6NMR - chains H and S of the 3 polymer chains in the assembly; structure by X-ray diffraction, 2.42 A resolution.

# Chain H
Protein: Fab 119 anti-SIRP-alpha antibody Variable Heavy Chain
Organism: Homo sapiens
Notes: antibody fragment or engineered binder
Amino-acid sequence (229 residues; numbered 1 to 229; the number before each row is that of its first residue):
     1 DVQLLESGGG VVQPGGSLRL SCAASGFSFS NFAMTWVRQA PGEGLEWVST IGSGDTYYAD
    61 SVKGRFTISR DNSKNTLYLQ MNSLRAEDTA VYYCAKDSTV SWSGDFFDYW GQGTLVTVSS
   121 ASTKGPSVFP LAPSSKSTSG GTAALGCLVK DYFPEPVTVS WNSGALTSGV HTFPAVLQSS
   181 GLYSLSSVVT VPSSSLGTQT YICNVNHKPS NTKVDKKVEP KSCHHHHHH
Unresolved in the structure: 138-140, 222-229
Disulfide bonds: C22-C94, C147-C203

# Chain S
Protein: Tyrosine-protein phosphatase non-receptor type substrate 1
Organism: Homo sapiens
UniProtKB: P78324 (SHPS1_HUMAN); residues 1-119 here correspond to UniProt positions 31-149 (UniProt number = residue number + 30)
Amino-acid sequence (127 residues; numbered 1 to 127; the number before each row is that of its first residue):
     1 EEELQVIQPD KSVLVAAGET ATLRCTATSL IPVGPIQWFR GAGPGRELIY NQKEGHFPRV
    61 TTVSDLTKRN NMDFSIRIGA ITPADAGTYY CVKFRKGSPD DVEFKSGAGT ELSVRAKPST
   121 RHHHHHH
Unresolved in the structure: 1-2, 116-127
Differences from the reference sequence: conflict A80 (Asn110 in P78324); expression tag (120-127)
Disulfide bonds: C25-C91

# Interface between chain H and chain S
Contacting residue pairs (36; chain H residue first):
  S30(H) with I31(S)
  F32(H) with N70(S)
  A33(H) with I31(S)
  G52(H) with I31(S)
  S53(H) with I31(S); P32(S)
  D55(H) with P32(S); V33(S), hydrogen bond (side chain-backbone); R95(S)
  Y57(H) with V33(S); K96(S)
  S98(H) with R69(S), hydrogen bond; N70(S), hydrogen bond
  T99(H) with L30(S); K68(S); R69(S); N70(S), hydrogen bond (backbone-backbone); N71(S)
  S101(H) with Q52(S); K68(S), hydrogen bond (backbone-backbone); N71(S), hydrogen bond (backbone-side chain)
  W102(H) with I36(S); W38(S); Y50(S), hydrophobic; Q52(S), hydrogen bond (backbone-side chain); T62(S), hydrogen bond; S64(S), hydrogen bond; N71(S); D73(S); F74(S), hydrophobic; S75(S); I76(S), hydrophobic
  S103(H) with Q52(S), hydrogen bond
  D105(H) with V33(S)
  F106(H) with R69(S)
  D108(H) with R69(S)
Interface residues without a listed pair, chain H (19 interface residues in all): N31, G54, K96, V100
Interface residues without a listed pair, chain S (23 interface residues in all): S29, D65, T67

# Overview
Chain H and chain S form an interface of 19 and 23 residues respectively, with 10 hydrogen bonds. Polar pairs
include D55(H)-V33(S), S98(H)-R69(S) and S98(H)-N70(S).
Here chain H is Fab 119 anti-SIRP-alpha antibody Variable Heavy Chain and chain S is Tyrosine-protein
phosphatase non-receptor type substrate 1, both from Homo sapiens. Entry 6NMR (Blocking Fab 119
anti-SIRP-alpha antibody in complex with SIRP-alpha Variant 1) was determined by X-ray diffraction.
